7COW - chains I and A of the 20 polymer chains in the assembly; structure by X-ray diffraction, 2.86 A resolution.

[Chain I]
Molecule: 353-nt DNA strand
From: other sequences
Sequence (353 nucleotides; numbered 1 to 353; the number before each row is that of its first residue):
     1 CGCTGCGAAAAAAAAAACGCATCCCGGTGCCGAGGCCGCTCAATTGGTCG
    51 TAGACAGCTCTAGCACCGCTTAAACGCACGTACGCGCTGTCTACCGCGTT
   101 TTAACCGCCACTAGAAGCGCTTACTAGTCTCCAGGCACGTGTGAGACCGG
   151 CACATGAAAAAAAAAATGCATGCTCGAGTATGAAAAAAAAAATCGCATCC
   201 CGGTGCCGAGGCCGCTCAATTGGTCGTAGACAGCTCTAGCACCGCTTAAA
   251 CGCACGTACGCGCTGTCTACCGCGTTTTAACCGCCACTAGAAGCGCTTAC
   301 TAGTCTCCAGGCACGTGTGAGACCGGCACATGAAAAAAAAAACGCAGCGG
   351 TAC
Metal / ion sites: K+ site 1: DT61 (shared with 1 residue of chain J); K+ site 2: DT237, DA238

[Chain A]
Protein: Histone H3.1
From: Homo sapiens
UniProtKB: P68431 (H31_HUMAN); residues 0-135 here correspond to UniProt positions 1-136 (UniProt number = residue number + 1)
Chain sequence (138 residues; numbered -2 to 135; the number before each row is that of its first residue; numbers below 1 keep their minus sign (Ser-2 is residue -2)):
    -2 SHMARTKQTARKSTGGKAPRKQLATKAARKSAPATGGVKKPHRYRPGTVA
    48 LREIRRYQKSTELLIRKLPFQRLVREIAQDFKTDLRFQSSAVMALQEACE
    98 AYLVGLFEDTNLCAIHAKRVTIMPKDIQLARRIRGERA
Disordered / not traced: -2 to 37
Differences from the reference sequence: expression tag (-2 to -1)
Curated features (UniProtKB/Swiss-Prot):
  - modified residue: Arg2 (Asymmetric dimethylarginine), Thr3 (Phosphothreonine), Lys4 (Allysine), Gln5 (5-glutamyl dopamine), Thr6 (Phosphothreonine), Arg8 (Citrulline), Lys9 (N6,N6,N6-trimethyllysine), Ser10 (ADP-ribosylserine), Thr11 (Phosphothreonine), Lys14 (N6-(2-hydroxyisobutyryl)lysine), Arg17 (Asymmetric dimethylarginine), Lys18 (N6-(2-hydroxyisobutyryl)lysine), Lys23 (N6-(2-hydroxyisobutyryl)lysine), Arg26 (Citrulline), Lys27 (N6,N6,N6-trimethyllysine), Ser28 (ADP-ribosylserine), Lys36 (N6,N6,N6-trimethyllysine), Lys37 (N6-methyllysine), Tyr41 (Phosphotyrosine), Lys56 (N6,N6,N6-trimethyllysine) and 8 more in UniProt
  - lipidation: Lys18 (N6-decanoyllysine)

[Chain I / chain A interface]
Contacting residue pairs (27):
  DC196(I) with His39(A), sugar contact; Tyr41(A), hydrogen bond to the sugar
  DA197(I) with Tyr41(A), sugar contact; Arg49(A), sugar contact
  DT198(I) with Arg49(A), salt bridge to the phosphate
  DC199(I) with Lys56(A), salt bridge to the phosphate
  DC271(I) with Pro43(A), phosphate contact; Gly44(A), hydrogen bond to the phosphate
  DG272(I) with Arg40(A), base contact; Tyr41(A), phosphate contact; Pro43(A), sugar contact; Gly44(A), hydrogen bond to the phosphate; Thr45(A), hydrogen bond to the phosphate; Val46(A), hydrogen bond to the phosphate; Ala47(A), hydrogen bond to the phosphate
  DC273(I) with Arg40(A), hydrogen bond to the sugar; Tyr41(A), hydrogen bond to the phosphate; Val46(A), phosphate contact
  DA280(I) with Arg63(A), hydrogen bond to the sugar; Pro66(A), phosphate contact; Arg69(A), salt bridge to the phosphate
  DC281(I) with Arg63(A), phosphate contact; Lys64(A), hydrogen bond to the phosphate; Leu65(A), hydrogen bond to the phosphate
  DA289(I) with Arg83(A), sugar contact
  DG290(I) with Arg83(A), salt bridge to the phosphate
  DA292(I) with Gln85(A), phosphate contact
Also at the interface, not in a pair above, chain I (14 interface residues in all): DG262, DC270
Also at the interface, not in a pair above, chain A (21 interface residues in all): Arg42, Glu50, Lys115, Thr118

[In short]
14 residues of chain I face 21 of chain A across their interface; the contacts include 11 hydrogen bonds and 4
salt bridges. Polar contacts include DC196(I)-Tyr41(A), DC273(I)-Arg40(A) and DA280(I)-Arg63(A). DT237(I) and
DA238(I) coordinate K+ site 2.
Here chain I is a 353-nt DNA strand (other sequences) and chain A is Histone H3.1 (Homo sapiens). Entry 7COW
(353 bp di-nucleosome harboring cohesive DNA termini with linker histone H1.0) was determined by X-ray
diffraction (same publication as 6LER, 6L9Z, 6LA2 and 6LAB).
